PDB entry 7YI1 | electron microscopy, 2.80 A resolution | chains D and J of the 12 polymer chains in the assembly

[Chain D]
Molecule: Histone H2B 1.1
From: Xenopus laevis
Reference sequence: P02281 (H2B11_XENLA); residues 1-122 here correspond to UniProt positions 5-126 (UniProt number = residue number + 4)
Chain sequence (122 residues; each row starts with the number of its first residue):
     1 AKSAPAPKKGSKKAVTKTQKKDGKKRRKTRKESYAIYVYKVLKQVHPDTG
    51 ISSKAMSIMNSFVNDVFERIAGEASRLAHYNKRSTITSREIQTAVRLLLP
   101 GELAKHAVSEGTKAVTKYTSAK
Disordered / not traced: 1-28, 122
Sequence notes: engineered mutation Thr29 (Ser33 in P02281)
Swiss-Prot annotation at these positions:
  - modified residue: Lys2 (N6-acetyllysine), Lys9 (N6-acetyllysine), Ser11 (Phosphoserine), Lys12 (N6-acetyllysine), Lys17 (N6-acetyllysine)
  - glycosylation: Ser109 (O-linked (GlcNAc) serine)
  - cross-link: Lys117 (Glycyl lysine isopeptide (Lys-Gly) (interchain with G-Cter in ubiquitin))

[Chain J]
Molecule: Wisdom 601 DNA
From: synthetic construct
Sequence (167 nucleotides; numbered -93 to 73; the number before each row is that of its first residue; numbers below 1 keep their minus sign (DG-93 is residue -93)):
   -93 GGTCGCTGTTCAATACATGCACAGGATGTATATATCTGACACGTGCCTGG
   -43 AGACTAGGGAGTAATCCCCTTGGCGGTTAAAACGCGGGGGACAGCGCGTA
     7 CGTGCGTTTAAGCGGTGCTAGAGCTGTCTACGACCAATTGAGCGGCCTGC
    57 AGACCGGGATTCTCCAG
Disordered / not traced: -93 to -78

[Chain D / chain J interface]
Pairs across the interface (11):
  Thr29(D) - DG50(J)  phosphate contact
  Arg30(D) - DC49(J)  phosphate contact
  Arg30(D) - DG50(J)  phosphate contact
  Lys31(D) - DC49(J)  phosphate contact
  Lys31(D) - DG50(J)  hydrogen bond to the phosphate
  Glu32(D) - DC49(J)  phosphate contact
  Ser33(D) - DC49(J)  phosphate contact
  Ile36(D) - DG48(J)  phosphate contact
  Ile36(D) - DC49(J)  phosphate contact
  Tyr37(D) - DG48(J)  hydrogen bond to the phosphate
  Thr85(D) - DG38(J)  sugar contact
Interface residues without a listed pair, chain D (9 interface residues in all): Lys40

[Summary]
9 residues of chain D and 4 residues of chain J are in contact; the contacts include 2 hydrogen bonds. Among
the polar pairs are Lys31(D)-DG50(J) and Tyr37(D)-DG48(J).
Chain D is Histone H2B 1.1 (Xenopus laevis) and chain J is Wisdom 601 DNA (synthetic construct); the
structure, Cryo-EM structure of Eaf3 CHD bound to H3K36me3 nucleosome, was determined by electron microscopy,
deposited together with 7YI0, 7YI2, 7YI3, 7YI4 and 7YI5.
